3JB1 - chains B and E of the 5 polymer chains in the assembly; structure by electron microscopy, 3.10 A resolution.

Chain B:
Molecule: Capsid protein VP1
Source organism: Bombyx mori cypovirus 1
Reference sequence: Q6TS43 (CAPSD_CPVBM); residues 1-1333 here = UniProt positions 1-1333
Amino-acid sequence (1333 residues; numbered 1 to 1333; the number before each row is that of its first residue):
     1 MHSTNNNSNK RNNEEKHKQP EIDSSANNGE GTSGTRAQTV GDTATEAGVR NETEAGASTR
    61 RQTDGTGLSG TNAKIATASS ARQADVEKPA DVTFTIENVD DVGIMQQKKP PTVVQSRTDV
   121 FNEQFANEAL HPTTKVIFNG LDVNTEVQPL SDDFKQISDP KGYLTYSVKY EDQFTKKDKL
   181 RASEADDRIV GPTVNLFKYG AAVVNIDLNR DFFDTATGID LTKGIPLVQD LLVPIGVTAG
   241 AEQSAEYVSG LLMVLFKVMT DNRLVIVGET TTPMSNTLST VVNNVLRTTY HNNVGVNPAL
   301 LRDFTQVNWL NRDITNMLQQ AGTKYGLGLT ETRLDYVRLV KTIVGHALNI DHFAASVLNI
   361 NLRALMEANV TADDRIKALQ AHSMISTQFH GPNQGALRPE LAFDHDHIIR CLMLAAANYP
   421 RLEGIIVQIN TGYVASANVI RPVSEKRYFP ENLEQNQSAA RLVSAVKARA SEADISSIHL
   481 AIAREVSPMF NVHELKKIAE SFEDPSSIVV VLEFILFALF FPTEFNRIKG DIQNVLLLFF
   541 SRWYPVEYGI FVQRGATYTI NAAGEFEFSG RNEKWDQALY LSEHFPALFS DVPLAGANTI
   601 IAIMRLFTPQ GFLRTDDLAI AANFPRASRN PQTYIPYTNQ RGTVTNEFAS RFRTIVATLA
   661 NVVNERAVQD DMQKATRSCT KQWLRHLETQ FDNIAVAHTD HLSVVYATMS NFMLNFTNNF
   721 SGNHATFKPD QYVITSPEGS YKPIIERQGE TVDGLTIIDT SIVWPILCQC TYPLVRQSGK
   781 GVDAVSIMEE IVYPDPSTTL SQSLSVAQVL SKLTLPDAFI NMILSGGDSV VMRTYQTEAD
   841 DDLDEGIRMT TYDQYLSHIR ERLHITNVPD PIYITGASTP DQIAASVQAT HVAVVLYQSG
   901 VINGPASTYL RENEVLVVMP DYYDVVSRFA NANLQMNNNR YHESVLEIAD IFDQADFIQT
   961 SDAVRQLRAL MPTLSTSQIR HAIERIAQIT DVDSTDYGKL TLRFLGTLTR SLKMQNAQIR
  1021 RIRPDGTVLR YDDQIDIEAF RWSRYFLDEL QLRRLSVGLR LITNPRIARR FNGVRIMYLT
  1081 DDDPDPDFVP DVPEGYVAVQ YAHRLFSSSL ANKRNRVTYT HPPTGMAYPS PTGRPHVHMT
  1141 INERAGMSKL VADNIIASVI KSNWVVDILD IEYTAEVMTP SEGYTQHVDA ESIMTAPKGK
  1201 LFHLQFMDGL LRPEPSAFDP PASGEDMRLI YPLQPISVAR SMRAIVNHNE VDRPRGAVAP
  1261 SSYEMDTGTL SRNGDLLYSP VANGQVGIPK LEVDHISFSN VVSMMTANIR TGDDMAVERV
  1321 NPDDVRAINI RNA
Disordered / not traced: 1-134, 778-785

Chain E:
Molecule: Viral structural protein 5
Source organism: Bombyx mori cypovirus 1
Reference sequence: C6K2M8 (C6K2M8_CPVBM); numbering as in UniProt (aligned over 1-448)
Amino-acid sequence (448 residues; each row starts with the number of its first residue):
     1 MLQQPTGGYT TLEQFAFTIR NDGTNATPTQ FLQLLSYEAT ENELVKKTIP TPETHLPSAR
    61 NVPGNVYIED AITQALFGIS AQNVNAHGYF SRLSALALPN TSARLGLDGV IYNSETINIP
   121 FYDPAAVANF AATYAKLGNA STPRYRADMI DIYAHVGLEL AGTDAERAAG VMPVKRAKFD
   181 SWEGSLISLS RDVVNWKILA FLIDLCSLEG EALRAFKTRN RDVFRMMLFI MSTAVAANVV
   241 NRKVTKRVDR VLEYIGVNSM RTAGRTATIT YDLSRHEFAA KFLQLTFTRW NAASAMIRSM
   301 PDMHTPRTSI TPAGENALVR HNRYMTENFK GLSPIALAQK KHEMMLHTHE IHSMDIDGSI
   361 KNMVERETVN KMNEIDAMNT APWTEEFAEV EPTTVYERHQ IGTDPEQTQL ISQDAAVIVH
   421 QASSDVDENE YGNSVSELTI DTQSDSVL
Disordered / not traced: 293-448

How chain B and chain E interact:
Pairs across the interface - 22 pairs, chain B then chain E:
  Ser1109(B) - Thr262(E)
  Leu1110(B) - Thr262(E)
  Leu1110(B) - Asp272(E)
  Leu1110(B) - Leu273(E)  hydrogen bond (backbone-backbone)
  Ala1111(B) - Leu273(E)  hydrophobic
  Asn1112(B) - Ser274(E)
  Lys1113(B) - Gln82(E)
  Lys1113(B) - Asn83(E)
  Thr1118(B) - Leu273(E)
  Thr1124(B) - Asp148(E)
  Gly1125(B) - Ile150(E)
  Met1126(B) - Arg146(E)
  Met1126(B) - Ala147(E)
  Met1126(B) - Asp148(E)
  Met1126(B) - Met149(E)  hydrophobic
  Ala1127(B) - Arg146(E)  hydrogen bond (backbone-side chain)
  Ala1127(B) - Met149(E)
  Ala1127(B) - Leu273(E)  hydrophobic
  Tyr1128(B) - Arg146(E)
  Pro1129(B) - Arg146(E)
  Pro1129(B) - Leu273(E)
  Gly1133(B) - Pro143(E)
Also at the interface, not in a pair above, chain E (14 interface residues in all): Met260, Glu277

In short:
13 residues of chain B face 14 of chain E across their interface, with 2 hydrogen bonds. Among the polar pairs
are Ala1127(B)-Arg146(E) and Leu1110(B)-Leu273(E).
Chain B is Capsid protein VP1 and chain E is Viral structural protein 5, both from Bombyx mori cypovirus 1;
the structure, Atomic model of cytoplasmic polyhedrosis virus with SAM, was determined by electron microscopy
together with 3JAY, 3JAZ, 3JB0, 3JB2 and 3JB3 from the same study.
